Entry 6AE1 (X-ray diffraction, 2.40 A resolution); this record covers chain A.

[Chain A]
Molecule: CRISPR-associated protein, TM1810 family
Organism: Staphylococcus epidermidis
Reference sequence: Q5HK90 (Q5HK90_STAEQ); numbering as in UniProt (aligned over 1-128)
Amino-acid sequence (148 residues; numbered -19 to 128; the number before each row is that of its first residue; numbers below 1 keep their minus sign (Mse-19 is residue -19)):
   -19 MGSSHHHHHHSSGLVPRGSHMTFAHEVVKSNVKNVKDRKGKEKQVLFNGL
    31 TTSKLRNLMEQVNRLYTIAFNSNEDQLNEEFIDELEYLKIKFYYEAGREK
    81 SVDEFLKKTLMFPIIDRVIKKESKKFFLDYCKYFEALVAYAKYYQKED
Not modelled in the structure: -19 to 0, 14-24, 126-128
Modified positions: Mse-19 (selenomethionine); Mse1, Mse39, Mse91 (selenomethionine; parent Met)
Sequence notes: expression tag (-19 to 0)

[In short]
Chain A is CRISPR-associated protein, TM1810 family (Staphylococcus epidermidis); the structure, Crystal
structure of Csm2 of the type III-A CRISPR-Cas effector complex, was determined by X-ray diffraction together
with 6AE2 from the same study.
